4XVU - chains A and G of the 14 polymer chains in the assembly; structure by X-ray diffraction, 2.35 A resolution.

[Chain A (and G)]
Name: ATPase GET3
From: Saccharomyces cerevisiae (ATCC 204508 / S288c)
Notes: EC 3.6.-.-; chain G of this document is another copy of the same molecule, construct and numbering; everything in this record applies to it too
Reference sequence: Q12154 (GET3_YEAST); residue numbers follow UniProt; this construct covers 1-354
Sequence (354 residues; each row starts with the number of its first residue):
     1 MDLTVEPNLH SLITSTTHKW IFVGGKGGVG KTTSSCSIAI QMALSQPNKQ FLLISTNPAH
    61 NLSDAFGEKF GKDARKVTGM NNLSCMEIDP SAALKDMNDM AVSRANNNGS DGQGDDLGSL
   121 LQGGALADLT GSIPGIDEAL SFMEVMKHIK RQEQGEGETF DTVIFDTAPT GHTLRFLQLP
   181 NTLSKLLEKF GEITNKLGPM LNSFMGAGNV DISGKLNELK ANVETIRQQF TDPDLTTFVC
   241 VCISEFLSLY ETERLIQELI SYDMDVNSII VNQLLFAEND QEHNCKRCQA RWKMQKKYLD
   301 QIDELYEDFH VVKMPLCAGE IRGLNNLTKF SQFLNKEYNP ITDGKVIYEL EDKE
Unresolved in the structure: 1-3, 104-125, 157-158, 191-214, 353-354 (chain G: 1-4, 98-126, 198-209, 353-354)
Construct notes: engineered mutation Asn57 (Asp in Q12154)
UniProt features mapped onto this chain:
  - binding site (ATP): Lys26 to Thr33, Glu245, Asn272, Pro315 to Arg322
  - binding site (Zn(2+)): Cys285, Cys288
  - mutagenesis: Gly30 (G30R: Abolishes ATPase activity, leading to secretion of resident ER proteins), Cys285 (C285S: Prevents dimerization; when associated with S-288), Cys288 (C288S: Prevents dimerization; when associated with S-285)
Reported in the primary citation:
  - mutagenesis - E253R: abolished binding to Get4

[Chain A / chain G interface]
Residue-residue contacts - 4 pairs, chain A then chain G:
  Pro47(A) with Gly79(G); Asn81(G)
  Asn48(A) with Asn81(G)
  Asn81(A) with Pro47(G)
Other interface residues (no listed pair), chain A (4 interface residues in all): Lys76
Other interface residues (no listed pair), chain G (5 interface residues in all): Asn48, Met80

[In short]
4 residues of chain A and 5 residues of chain G are in contact. Curated annotation (UniProt) lists 18
ATP-binding residues, Zn2+-binding residues Cys285(A) and Cys288(A) and 3 mutagenesis sites on chain A. The
paper reports that E253R of chain A abolishes binding to Get4.
Chain A and chain G are both ATPase GET3 (Saccharomyces cerevisiae (ATCC 204508 / S288c)); the structure,
Structure of Get3 bound to the transmembrane domain of Nyv1, was determined by X-ray diffraction together with
4XWO and 4XTR from the same study.
